8WCA - chains B and C of the 5 polymer chains in the assembly; structure by electron microscopy, 3.48 A resolution.

Chain B:
Molecule: Guanine nucleotide-binding protein G(I)/G(S)/G(T) subunit beta-1
From: Homo sapiens
UniProt: P62873 (GBB1_HUMAN); numbering as in UniProt (aligned over 2-340)
Amino-acid sequence (345 residues; numbered -4 to 340; the number before each row is that of its first residue; numbers below 1 keep their minus sign (Met-4 is residue -4)):
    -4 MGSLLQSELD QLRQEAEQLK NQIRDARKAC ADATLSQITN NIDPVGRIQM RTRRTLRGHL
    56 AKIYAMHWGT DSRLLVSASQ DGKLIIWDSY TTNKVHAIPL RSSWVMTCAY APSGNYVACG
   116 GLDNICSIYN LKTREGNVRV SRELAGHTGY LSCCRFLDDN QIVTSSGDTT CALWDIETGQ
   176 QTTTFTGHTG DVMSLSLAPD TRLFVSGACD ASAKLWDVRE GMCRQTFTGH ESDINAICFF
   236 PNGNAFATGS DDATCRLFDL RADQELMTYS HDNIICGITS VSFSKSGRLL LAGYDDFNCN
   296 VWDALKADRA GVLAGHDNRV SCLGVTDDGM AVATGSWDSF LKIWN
Not modelled in the structure: -4 to 12, 53
Sequence notes: initiating methionine (-4); expression tag (-3 to 1)
UniProt features mapped onto this chain:
  - modified residue: Ser2 (N-acetylserine), His266 (Phosphohistidine)
  - natural variant: Leu30 (L30F: In MRD42; uncertain significance), Arg52 (R52G: In MRD42), Gly64 (G64V: In MRD42), Asp76 (D76E: In MRD42; D76G: In MRD42), Gly77 (G77S: In MRD42), Lys78 (K78R: In MRD42), Ile80 (I80N: In MRD42; I80T: In MRD42), His91 (H91R: In MRD42; uncertain significance), Ala92 (A92T: In MRD42), Pro94 (P94S: In MRD42), Leu95 (L95P: In MRD42), Arg96 (R96L: In MRD42), 5 further natural variant entries in UniProt

Chain C:
Molecule: Guanine nucleotide-binding protein G(s) subunit alpha isoforms short
From: Homo sapiens
Amino-acid sequence (362 residues; row label = number of the first residue in the row; numbering starts at 0):
     0 MMGCTLSAED KAAVERSKMI EKQLQKDKQV YRATHRLLLL GADNSGKSTI VKQMRIYHVN
    60 GYSEEECKQY KAVVYSNTIQ SIIAIIRAMG RLKIDFGDSA RADDARQLFV LAGAAEEGFM
   120 TAELAGVIKR LWKDSGVQAC FNRSREYQLN DSAAYYLNDL DRIAQPNYIP TQQDVLRTRV
   180 KTSGIFETKF QVDKVNFHMF DVGAQRDERR KWIQCFNDVT AIIFVVDSSD YNRLQEALND
   240 FKSIWNNRWL RTISVILFLN KQDLLAEKVL AGKSKIEDYF PEFARYTTPE DATPEPGEDP
   300 RVTRAKYFIR DEFLRISTAS GDGRHYCYPH FTCSVDTENA RRIFNDCRDI IQRMHLRQYE
   360 LL
Not modelled in the structure: 0-3, 55-179, 295-296

Chain B / chain C interface:
Contacting residue pairs (26; chain B residue first):
  Tyr59(B) - Cys214(C)
  Asn88(B) - Val13(C)
  Asn88(B) - Ser16(C)
  Lys89(B) - Ser16(C)  hydrogen bond (backbone-side chain)
  Lys89(B) - Ile19(C)
  Lys89(B) - Glu20(C)
  Val90(B) - Arg15(C)  hydrogen bond (backbone-side chain)
  Trp99(B) - Ile184(C)
  Trp99(B) - Phe199(C)  hydrophobic
  Trp99(B) - Cys214(C)
  Trp99(B) - Phe215(C)  hydrophobic
  Leu117(B) - Ile184(C)
  Asp118(B) - Gly183(C)
  Asn119(B) - Thr181(C)
  His142(B) - Thr181(C)
  Thr143(B) - Ala203(C)
  Tyr145(B) - Gln204(C)
  Tyr145(B) - Lys210(C)
  Gly162(B) - Arg205(C)
  Thr164(B) - Arg205(C)
  Thr184(B) - Arg205(C)
  Met188(B) - Lys210(C)
  Cys204(B) - Lys210(C)
  Asp228(B) - Lys210(C)  salt bridge
  Arg314(B) - Gln213(C)
  Arg314(B) - Trp248(C)
Interface residues without a listed pair, chain B (26 interface residues in all): Ala56, Asp76, Lys78, Ile80, His91, Ala92, Asp186, Asn230
Interface residues without a listed pair, chain C (23 interface residues in all): Asp9, Leu23, Asp26, Tyr30, Ser182, Asp217

Overview:
26 residues of chain B face 23 of chain C across their interface, with 2 hydrogen bonds and 1 salt bridge.
Among the polar pairs are Asp228(B)-Lys210(C), Lys89(B)-Ser16(C) and Val90(B)-Arg15(C).
Here chain B is Guanine nucleotide-binding protein G(I)/G(S)/G(T) subunit beta-1 and chain C is Guanine
nucleotide-binding protein G(s) subunit alpha isoforms short, both from Homo sapiens. Entry 8WCA (Cryo-EM
structure of the PEA-bound hTAAR1-Gs complex) was determined by electron microscopy (same publication as 8WC3,
8WC4, 8WC5, 8WC6, 8WC7, 8WC8, 8WC9 and 8WCB).
